PDB entry 5B04 | X-ray diffraction, 2.99 A resolution | chains C and I of the 10 polymer chains in the assembly

[Chain C]
Name: Probable translation initiation factor eIF-2B subunit beta
From: Schizosaccharomyces pombe (strain 972 / ATCC 24843)
Reference sequence: Q9UT76 (EI2BB_SCHPO); numbering as in UniProt (aligned over 1-393)
Chain sequence (399 residues; row label = number of the first residue in the row; numbers below 1 keep their minus sign (Gly-5 is residue -5)):
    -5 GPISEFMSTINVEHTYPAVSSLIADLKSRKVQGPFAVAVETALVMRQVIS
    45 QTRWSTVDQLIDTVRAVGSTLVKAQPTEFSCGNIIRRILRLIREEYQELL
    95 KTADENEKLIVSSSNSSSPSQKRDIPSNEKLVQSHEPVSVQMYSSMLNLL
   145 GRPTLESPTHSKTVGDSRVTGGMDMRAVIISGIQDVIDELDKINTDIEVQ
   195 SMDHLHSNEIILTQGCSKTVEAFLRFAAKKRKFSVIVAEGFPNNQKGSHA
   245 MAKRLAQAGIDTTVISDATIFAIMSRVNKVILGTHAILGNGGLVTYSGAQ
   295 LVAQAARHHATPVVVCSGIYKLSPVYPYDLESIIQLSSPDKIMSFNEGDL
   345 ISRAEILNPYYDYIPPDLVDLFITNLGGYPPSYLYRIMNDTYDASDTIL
Unresolved in the structure: 100-135, 148-161
Sequence notes: expression tag (-5 to 0)
Curated features (UniProtKB/Swiss-Prot):
  - modified residue (Phosphoserine): Ser106, Ser108, Ser112

[Chain I]
Name: Probable translation initiation factor eIF-2B subunit epsilon
From: Schizosaccharomyces pombe (strain 972 / ATCC 24843)
Reference sequence: P56287 (EI2BE_SCHPO); residues 1-678 here = UniProt positions 1-678
Chain sequence (678 residues; each row starts with the number of its first residue):
     1 MPPSKGLNGKLEKPKHALQAIVLSDSYNYRFRPLTLDKPRCLLPLANTPL
    51 IEYTFEFLALAGVQEVYVFCCAHAGQIREYIEKSKWNLPSSPFSVNTIVS
   101 RESLSVGDALRELDSKQLITSDFILVSGDVVSNVPLNEVLKEHRKRREDD
   151 KNAIMTMVVREASPFHRTRARTESSVFVIDKKTSQCVHYQANERGKHYVS
   201 MDPEIFNEHEELEVRNDLIDCQIDICSNDVPALFTENFDYQDIRKDFVYG
   251 VLTSDLLGKKIHCHVAKENYAARVRSLQTYDAISKDVLSRWVYPFVPDSN
   301 LLNQTFSYQRHQIYKEEDVVLARSCIIKARTLIGAYTKVGDASVVANTII
   351 GRNCTIGSNCSIDSAFLWEDVVIGDNCRIGKAILANSVKIGNNCSIEDGA
   401 IVAAGVVIGDNTIIEKNKRLTTFESHSQGTLNDPSLVGIGGRGQEYHAEE
   451 DSDDEGEFMEASGLIESTNELHLSDSESSETSSSSEEDMEFIPFSARRDS
   501 ANTINSEDFDEGDFNKEAQQSLERAFEENHQIDIAALELNTLRMAMNANY
   551 HEVRSAIVLALLRRIMHLDVSPKEALAKVMTRWGPLLAKLTFSHEEQVDN
   601 VLTLQKYCVRLSMTRHFLQLLGYFYQLEIAEENAIQEWYSDPRSSEGELA
   651 ALRDAGGKQFVDWLNTAESESESEEGSE
Unresolved in the structure: 1-14, 443-678
Curated features (UniProtKB/Swiss-Prot):
  - modified residue: Thr172 (Phosphothreonine), Ser500 (Phosphoserine), Thr503 (Phosphothreonine), Ser506 (Phosphoserine)

[Chain C / chain I interface]
Residue-residue contacts - 42 pairs, chain C then chain I:
  Glu7(C) with Leu88(I); Pro89(I); Ser90(I), hydrogen bond
  His8(C) with Pro89(I)
  Ser14(C) with Ser90(I)
  Lys21(C) with Asn300(I), hydrogen bond (side chain-backbone); Leu301(I); Asn303(I), hydrogen bond
  Ser22(C) with Pro294(I)
  Arg23(C) with Tyr293(I), hydrogen bond
  Glu325(C) with Arg310(I), salt bridge
  Gln329(C) with Asp298(I)
  Leu330(C) with Arg290(I), hydrogen bond (backbone-side chain); Tyr293(I); Tyr308(I)
  Ser331(C) with Arg290(I); Tyr293(I)
  Ser332(C) with Arg290(I), hydrogen bond (side chain-backbone); Trp291(I), hydrogen bond (side chain-backbone); Tyr293(I)
  Pro333(C) with Arg290(I); Trp291(I)
  Asp334(C) with Glu268(I); Asn269(I), hydrogen bond (side chain-backbone); Trp291(I)
  Met337(C) with Trp291(I)
  Phe339(C) with Arg160(I); His166(I), hydrogen bond (backbone-side chain); Thr168(I); Tyr270(I), hydrophobic; Trp291(I), hydrophobic
  Asn340(C) with Ala162(I); Ser163(I)
  Gly342(C) with Ser163(I); His166(I)
  Ile345(C) with His166(I); Trp291(I), hydrophobic
  Ser346(C) with Arg167(I)
  Glu349(C) with His311(I); Gln312(I)
  Leu351(C) with Tyr308(I)
  Tyr354(C) with Tyr293(I), hydrogen bond
Also at the interface, not in a pair above, chain C (26 interface residues in all): Ser15, Ala68, Ser338, Arg347
Also at the interface, not in a pair above, chain I (28 interface residues in all): Glu161, Ile219, Asp286, Ser299

[Overview]
Chain C and chain I form an interface of 26 and 28 residues respectively; the contacts include 10 hydrogen
bonds and 1 salt bridge. Polar contacts include Glu325(C)-Arg310(I), Glu7(C)-Ser90(I) and Lys21(C)-Asn300(I).
Here chain C is Probable translation initiation factor eIF-2B subunit beta and chain I is Probable translation
initiation factor eIF-2B subunit epsilon, both from Schizosaccharomyces pombe (strain 972 / ATCC 24843). Entry
5B04 (Crystal structure of the eukaryotic translation initiation factor 2B from Schizosaccharomyces pombe) was
determined by X-ray diffraction.
